Entry 7PYK (electron microscopy, 4.10 A resolution (low resolution: residue-level contacts below are approximate; hydrogen-bond / salt-bridge calls are withheld)); this record covers chains C and D of the 9 polymer chains in the assembly.

== Chain C ==
Name: DNA-directed RNA polymerase subunit beta
Source organism: Escherichia coli
Notes: EC 2.7.7.6
UniProtKB: P0A8V4 (RPOB_ECO57); residue numbers follow UniProt; this construct covers 1-1342
Chain sequence (1342 residues; each row starts with the number of its first residue):
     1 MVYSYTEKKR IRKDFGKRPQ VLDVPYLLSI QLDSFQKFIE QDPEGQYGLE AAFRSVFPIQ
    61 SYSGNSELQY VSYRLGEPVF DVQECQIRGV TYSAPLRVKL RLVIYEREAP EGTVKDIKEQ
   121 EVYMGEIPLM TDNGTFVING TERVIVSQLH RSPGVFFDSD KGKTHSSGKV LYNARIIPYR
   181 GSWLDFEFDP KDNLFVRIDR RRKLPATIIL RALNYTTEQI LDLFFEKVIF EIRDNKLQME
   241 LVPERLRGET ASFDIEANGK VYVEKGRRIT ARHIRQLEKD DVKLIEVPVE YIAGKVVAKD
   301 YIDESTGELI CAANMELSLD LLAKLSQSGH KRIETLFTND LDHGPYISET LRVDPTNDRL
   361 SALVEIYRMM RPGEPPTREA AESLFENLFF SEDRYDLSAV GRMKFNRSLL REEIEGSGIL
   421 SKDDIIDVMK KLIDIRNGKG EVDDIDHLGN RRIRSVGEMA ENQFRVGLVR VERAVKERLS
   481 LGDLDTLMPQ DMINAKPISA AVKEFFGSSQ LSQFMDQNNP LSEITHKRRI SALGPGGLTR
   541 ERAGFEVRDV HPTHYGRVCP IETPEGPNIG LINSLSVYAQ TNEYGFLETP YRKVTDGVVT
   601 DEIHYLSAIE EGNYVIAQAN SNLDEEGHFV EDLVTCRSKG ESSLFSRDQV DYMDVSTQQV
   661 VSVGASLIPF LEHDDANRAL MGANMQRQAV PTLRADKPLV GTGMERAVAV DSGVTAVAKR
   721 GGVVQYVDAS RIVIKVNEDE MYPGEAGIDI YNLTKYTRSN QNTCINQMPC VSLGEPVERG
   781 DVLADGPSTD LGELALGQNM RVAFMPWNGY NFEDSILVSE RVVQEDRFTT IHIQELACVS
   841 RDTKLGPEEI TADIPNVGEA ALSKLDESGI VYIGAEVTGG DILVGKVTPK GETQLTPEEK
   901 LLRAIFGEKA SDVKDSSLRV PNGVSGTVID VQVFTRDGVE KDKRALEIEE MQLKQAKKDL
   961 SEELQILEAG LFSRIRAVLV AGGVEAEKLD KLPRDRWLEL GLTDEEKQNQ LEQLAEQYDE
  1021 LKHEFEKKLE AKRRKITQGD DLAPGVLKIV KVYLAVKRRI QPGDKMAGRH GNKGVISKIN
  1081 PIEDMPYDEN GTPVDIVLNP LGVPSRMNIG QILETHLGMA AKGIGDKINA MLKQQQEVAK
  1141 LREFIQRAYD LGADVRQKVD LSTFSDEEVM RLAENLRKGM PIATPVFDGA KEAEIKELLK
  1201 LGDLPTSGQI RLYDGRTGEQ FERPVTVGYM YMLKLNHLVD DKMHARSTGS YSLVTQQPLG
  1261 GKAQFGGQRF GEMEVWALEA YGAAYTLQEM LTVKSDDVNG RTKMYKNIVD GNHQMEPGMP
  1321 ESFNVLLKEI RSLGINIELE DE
Not modelled in the structure: 1
UniProt features mapped onto this chain:
  - modified residue (N6-acetyllysine): Lys1022, Lys1200

== Chain D ==
Name: DNA-directed RNA polymerase subunit beta'
Source organism: Escherichia coli
Notes: EC 2.7.7.6
UniProtKB: P0A8T8 (RPOC_ECO57); numbering as in UniProt (aligned over 1-1407)
Chain sequence (1407 residues; row label = number of the first residue in the row):
     1 MKDLLKFLKA QTKTEEFDAI KIALASPDMI RSWSFGEVKK PETINYRTFK PERDGLFCAR
    61 IFGPVKDYEC LCGKYKRLKH RGVICEKCGV EVTQTKVRRE RMGHIELASP TAHIWFLKSL
   121 PSRIGLLLDM PLRDIERVLY FESYVVIEGG MTNLERQQIL TEEQYLDALE EFGDEFDAKM
   181 GAEAIQALLK SMDLEQECEQ LREELNETNS ETKRKKLTKR IKLLEAFVQS GNKPEWMILT
   241 VLPVLPPDLR PLVPLDGGRF ATSDLNDLYR RVINRNNRLK RLLDLAAPDI IVRNEKRMLQ
   301 EAVDALLDNG RRGRAITGSN KRPLKSLADM IKGKQGRFRQ NLLGKRVDYS GRSVITVGPY
   361 LRLHQCGLPK KMALELFKPF IYGKLELRGL ATTIKAAKKM VEREEAVVWD ILDEVIREHP
   421 VLLNRAPTLH RLGIQAFEPV LIEGKAIQLH PLVCAAYNAD FDGDQMAVHV PLTLEAQLEA
   481 RALMMSTNNI LSPANGEPII VPSQDVVLGL YYMTRDCVNA KGEGMVLTGP KEAERLYRSG
   541 LASLHARVKV RITEYEKDAN GELVAKTSLK DTTVGRAILW MIVPKGLPYS IVNQALGKKA
   601 ISKMLNTCYR ILGLKPTVIF ADQIMYTGFA YAARSGASVG IDDMVIPEKK HEIISEAEAE
   661 VAEIQEQFQS GLVTAGERYN KVIDIWAAAN DRVSKAMMDN LQTETVINRD GQEEKQVSFN
   721 SIYMMADSGA RGSAAQIRQL AGMRGLMAKP DGSIIETPIT ANFREGLNVL QYFISTHGAR
   781 KGLADTALKT ANSGYLTRRL VDVAQDLVVT EDDCGTHEGI MMTPVIEGGD VKEPLRDRVL
   841 GRVTAEDVLK PGTADILVPR NTLLHEQWCD LLEENSVDAV KVRSVVSCDT DFGVCAHCYG
   901 RDLARGHIIN KGEAIGVIAA QSIGEPGTQL TMRTFHIGGA ASRAAAESSI QVKNKGSIKL
   961 SNVKSVVNSS GKLVITSRNT ELKLIDEFGR TKESYKVPYG AVLAKGDGEQ VAGGETVANW
  1021 DPHTMPVITE VSGFVRFTDM IDGQTITRQT DELTGLSSLV VLDSAERTAG GKDLRPALKI
  1081 VDAQGNDVLI PGTDMPAQYF LPGKAIVQLE DGVQISSGDT LARIPQESGG TKDITGGLPR
  1141 VADLFEARRP KEPAILAEIS GIVSFGKETK GKRRLVITPV DGSDPYEEMI PKWRQLNVFE
  1201 GERVERGDVI SDGPEAPHDI LRLRGVHAVT RYIVNEVQDV YRLQGVKIND KHIEVIVRQM
  1261 LRKATIVNAG SSDFLEGEQV EYSRVKIANR ELEANGKVGA TYSRDLLGIT KASLATESFI
  1321 SAASFQETTR VLTEAAVAGK RDELRGLKEN VIVGRLIPAG TGYAYHQDRM RRRAAGEAPA
  1381 APQVTAEDAS ASLAELLNAG LGGSDNE
Not modelled in the structure: 1-15, 932-947, 1127-1136, 1376-1407
Bound ions: Zn2+ site 1: Cys70, Leu71, Cys72, Gly73; Mg2+: Asp462, Asp464 (shared with 1 residue of chain R); Zn2+ site 2: Cys814, Arg883, Cys895
UniProt features mapped onto this chain:
  - binding site (Zn(2+)): Cys70, Cys72, Cys85, Cys88, Cys814, Cys888, Cys895, Cys898
  - binding site (Mg(2+)): Asp460, Asp462, Asp464
  - modified residue: Lys972 (N6-acetyllysine)
From the paper describing this entry:
  - conformationally variable residues (domain motion): Leu78

== Interface between chain C and chain D ==
Residue-residue contacts (269; chain C residue first):
  His165(C) - Trp1193(D)
  Ser166(C) - Lys1151(D)
  Ser167(C) - Trp1193(D)
  Gly544(C) - Leu788(D)
  Phe545(C) - Leu788(D)
  Arg548(C) - Arg780(D)
  Arg548(C) - Leu788(D)
  Asp549(C) - Pro750(D)
  Asp549(C) - Arg780(D)
  Val550(C) - His777(D)
  Val550(C) - Arg780(D)
  Tyr555(C) - Val769(D)
  Tyr555(C) - Phe773(D)
  Pro560(C) - Phe773(D)
  Pro560(C) - Thr776(D)
  Pro560(C) - Arg780(D)
  Gly566(C) - Ala787(D)
  Ile569(C) - Arg780(D)
  Ile569(C) - Ala787(D)
  Gly570(C) - Arg780(D)
  Asn573(C) - Arg780(D)
  Gln618(C) - Val769(D)
  Gln618(C) - Leu770(D)
  Asn620(C) - Asn768(D)
  Asn620(C) - Val769(D)
  Ser642(C) - Thr757(D)
  Val660(C) - Val769(D)
  Leu671(C) - Tyr772(D)
  Glu672(C) - Leu767(D)
  His673(C) - Phe763(D)
  His673(C) - Arg764(D)
  His673(C) - Glu765(D)
  His673(C) - Gly766(D)
  Asp674(C) - Tyr772(D)
  Asp675(C) - Tyr772(D)
  Ala676(C) - Tyr772(D)
  Asn677(C) - Leu783(D)
  Ala679(C) - Tyr772(D)
  Phe804(C) - Ala637(D)
  Phe804(C) - Ser638(D)
  Met805(C) - Ala633(D)
  Met805(C) - Ala637(D)
  Pro806(C) - Ala632(D)
  Pro806(C) - Ala633(D)
  Pro806(C) - Ala637(D)
  Asn808(C) - Pro359(D)
  Asn808(C) - Phe629(D)
  Asn808(C) - Ala633(D)
  Gly809(C) - Val357(D)
  Gly809(C) - Phe629(D)
  Tyr810(C) - Pro359(D)
  Tyr810(C) - Tyr360(D)
  Phe812(C) - Val357(D)
  Phe812(C) - Pro451(D)
  Phe812(C) - Ser503(D)
  Phe812(C) - Gln504(D)
  Phe812(C) - Asp505(D)
  Phe812(C) - Phe629(D)
  Glu813(C) - Gln504(D)
  Glu813(C) - Arg731(D)
  Asp814(C) - Phe461(D)
  Asp814(C) - Asp462(D)
  Arg841(C) - Asp256(D)
  Arg841(C) - Gly257(D)
  Thr843(C) - Gly257(D)
  Leu845(C) - Arg47(D)
  Glu848(C) - Gly257(D)
  Gln1061(C) - Gly444(D)
  Gln1061(C) - Lys445(D)
  Pro1062(C) - Ala446(D)
  Gly1063(C) - Ala446(D)
  Lys1065(C) - Asp462(D)
  Lys1073(C) - Asp462(D)
  Val1075(C) - Phe461(D)
  Val1075(C) - Gly463(D)
  Ser1077(C) - Thr356(D)
  Asn1099(C) - Gln504(D)
  Leu1101(C) - Gln504(D)
  Leu1101(C) - Asp505(D)
  Leu1101(C) - Leu508(D)
  Leu1101(C) - Met725(D)
  Leu1101(C) - Arg731(D)
  Pro1104(C) - Met725(D)
  Pro1104(C) - Gln736(D)
  Ser1105(C) - Arg731(D)
  Arg1106(C) - Arg731(D)
  Met1107(C) - Gln736(D)
  Met1107(C) - Leu740(D)
  Ile1109(C) - Leu740(D)
  Ile1112(C) - Val639(D)
  Ile1112(C) - Ile641(D)
  Leu1113(C) - Ile641(D)
  His1116(C) - Ile641(D)
  Phe1187(C) - Asn768(D)
  Phe1187(C) - Val769(D)
  Glu1192(C) - Arg764(D)
  Glu1192(C) - Glu765(D)
  Ser1207(C) - Asp642(D)
  Thr1217(C) - Arg634(D)
  Phe1221(C) - Ala633(D)
  Phe1221(C) - Arg634(D)
  Phe1221(C) - Gly636(D)
  Glu1222(C) - Tyr512(D)
  Glu1222(C) - Tyr537(D)
  Glu1222(C) - Leu544(D)
  Glu1222(C) - Arg634(D)
  Glu1222(C) - Ser635(D)
  Arg1223(C) - Gly636(D)
  Arg1223(C) - Phe719(D)
  Arg1223(C) - Asn720(D)
  Arg1223(C) - Ser721(D)
  Arg1223(C) - Met724(D)
  Pro1224(C) - Ser638(D)
  Val1225(C) - Ser638(D)
  Thr1226(C) - Ser638(D)
  Thr1226(C) - Val639(D)
  Thr1226(C) - Gly640(D)
  Asp1240(C) - Lys445(D)
  Lys1242(C) - Arg352(D)
  Lys1242(C) - Gln465(D)
  Met1243(C) - Arg352(D)
  Met1243(C) - Ser353(D)
  Met1243(C) - Met372(D)
  His1244(C) - Gly351(D)
  His1244(C) - Arg352(D)
  Ala1245(C) - Ser350(D)
  Ala1245(C) - Glu375(D)
  Arg1246(C) - Asp348(D)
  Arg1246(C) - Tyr349(D)
  Arg1246(C) - Ser350(D)
  Arg1246(C) - Glu375(D)
  Ser1247(C) - Asp348(D)
  Ser1247(C) - Tyr349(D)
  Ser1247(C) - Glu375(D)
  Ser1247(C) - Leu376(D)
  Ser1247(C) - Lys378(D)
  Thr1248(C) - Asp348(D)
  Thr1248(C) - Tyr349(D)
  Tyr1251(C) - Asp348(D)
  Leu1253(C) - Arg99(D)
  Leu1253(C) - Pro251(D)
  Val1254(C) - Arg99(D)
  Val1254(C) - Leu249(D)
  Thr1255(C) - Arg99(D)
  Thr1255(C) - Arg337(D)
  Thr1255(C) - Asn341(D)
  Gln1256(C) - Arg99(D)
  Gln1257(C) - Asn341(D)
  Pro1258(C) - Arg346(D)
  Leu1259(C) - Arg346(D)
  Gly1260(C) - Arg346(D)
  Gly1267(C) - Arg346(D)
  Gly1267(C) - Val347(D)
  Gln1268(C) - Arg346(D)
  Gln1268(C) - Val347(D)
  Gln1268(C) - Ser350(D)
  Gln1268(C) - Gly351(D)
  Gln1268(C) - Arg352(D)
  Arg1269(C) - Arg339(D)
  Arg1269(C) - Gln340(D)
  Arg1269(C) - Gly344(D)
  Arg1269(C) - Lys345(D)
  Arg1269(C) - Arg346(D)
  Phe1270(C) - Gly344(D)
  Phe1270(C) - Lys345(D)
  Phe1270(C) - His469(D)
  Glu1272(C) - Arg339(D)
  Glu1272(C) - Leu343(D)
  Glu1272(C) - Gly344(D)
  Met1273(C) - Thr428(D)
  Glu1274(C) - Asn424(D)
  Glu1274(C) - Thr428(D)
  Glu1274(C) - Ile434(D)
  Val1275(C) - Leu343(D)
  Trp1276(C) - Val801(D)
  Trp1276(C) - Val917(D)
  Trp1276(C) - Lys1348(D)
  Leu1278(C) - Ile434(D)
  Glu1279(C) - Ala914(D)
  Glu1279(C) - Val917(D)
  Glu1279(C) - Leu1347(D)
  Glu1279(C) - Ile1357(D)
  Ala1280(C) - Arg431(D)
  Ala1280(C) - Val917(D)
  Ala1280(C) - Ile918(D)
  Tyr1281(C) - Arg431(D)
  Tyr1281(C) - Ile434(D)
  Tyr1281(C) - Met484(D)
  Tyr1281(C) - Asn489(D)
  Gly1282(C) - Gly1360(D)
  Gly1282(C) - Thr1361(D)
  Ala1283(C) - Glu479(D)
  Ala1284(C) - Glu479(D)
  Ala1284(C) - Ile1357(D)
  Ala1284(C) - Thr1361(D)
  Ala1284(C) - Gly1362(D)
  Tyr1285(C) - Glu475(D)
  Tyr1285(C) - Glu479(D)
  Tyr1285(C) - Leu1356(D)
  Tyr1285(C) - Thr1361(D)
  Thr1286(C) - Glu479(D)
  Leu1287(C) - Val1351(D)
  Gln1288(C) - Gly1354(D)
  Gln1288(C) - Arg1355(D)
  Gln1288(C) - Leu1356(D)
  Glu1289(C) - Leu472(D)
  Glu1289(C) - Thr473(D)
  Glu1289(C) - Ala476(D)
  Met1290(C) - Val347(D)
  Met1290(C) - His469(D)
  Leu1291(C) - Lys345(D)
  Thr1292(C) - Gly1354(D)
  Lys1294(C) - Val347(D)
  Lys1294(C) - Asp348(D)
  Lys1294(C) - Leu472(D)
  Ser1295(C) - Arg346(D)
  Met1304(C) - Leu472(D)
  Tyr1305(C) - Tyr382(D)
  Ile1308(C) - Pro379(D)
  Val1309(C) - Pro379(D)
  Val1309(C) - Gly383(D)
  His1313(C) - Phe380(D)
  His1313(C) - Leu472(D)
  His1313(C) - Thr473(D)
  His1313(C) - Leu474(D)
  Met1315(C) - Thr473(D)
  Met1319(C) - Glu16(D)
  Met1319(C) - Phe17(D)
  Pro1320(C) - Ile1352(D)
  Pro1320(C) - Val1353(D)
  Ser1322(C) - Leu342(D)
  Ser1322(C) - Lys345(D)
  Phe1323(C) - Ile20(D)
  Phe1323(C) - Ile1352(D)
  Val1325(C) - Leu249(D)
  Leu1326(C) - Arg337(D)
  Leu1326(C) - Phe338(D)
  Leu1326(C) - Leu342(D)
  Lys1328(C) - Met102(D)
  Glu1329(C) - Met330(D)
  Glu1329(C) - Ile331(D)
  Glu1329(C) - Arg337(D)
  Arg1331(C) - Trp33(D)
  Arg1331(C) - Pro243(D)
  Ser1332(C) - Pro243(D)
  Ser1332(C) - Leu327(D)
  Leu1333(C) - His113(D)
  Leu1333(C) - Trp115(D)
  Gly1334(C) - Ala25(D)
  Ile1335(C) - Ala23(D)
  Asn1336(C) - Lys21(D)
  Asn1336(C) - Ile22(D)
  Asn1336(C) - Ala23(D)
  Asn1336(C) - Trp33(D)
  Ile1337(C) - Lys21(D)
  Ile1337(C) - Ile22(D)
  Glu1338(C) - Ile20(D)
  Glu1338(C) - Lys21(D)
  Leu1339(C) - Phe17(D)
  Leu1339(C) - Ala19(D)
  Leu1339(C) - Ile20(D)
  Glu1340(C) - Ala19(D)
  Asp1341(C) - Glu16(D)
  Asp1341(C) - Phe17(D)
  Asp1341(C) - Asp18(D)
  Asp1341(C) - Ala19(D)
  Glu1342(C) - Glu16(D)
  Glu1342(C) - Phe17(D)
  Glu1342(C) - Asp18(D)
Interface residues without a listed pair, chain C (152 interface residues in all): His551, Pro552, Cys559, Ile561, Thr563, Thr657, Trp807, Ser815, Lys844, Gly1074, Ile1076, Pro1100, Val1103, Val1239, Ala1277, Gln1314, Ile1330
Interface residues without a listed pair, chain D (162 interface residues in all): Leu24, Met29, Tyr46, Glu100, Leu245, Gly258, Leu307, Val354, Ile355, Ile394, His430, Leu432, Gln435, Asp460, Ala467, Val470, Leu483, Met644, Ile722, Ala730, Gln739, Ala779, Arg798, Arg1341, Ala1359, Tyr1365

== Summary ==
The interface between chain C and chain D involves 152 residues on one side and 162 on the other. Cys70(D),
Leu71(D), Cys72(D) and Gly73(D) form the Zn2+ site 1. The Mg2+ site is built by Asp462(D) and Asp464(D).
UniProt lists 8 Zn2+-binding residues and 3 Mg2+-binding residues on chain D. From the paper: conformational
variability at Leu78(D).
Chain C is DNA-directed RNA polymerase subunit beta and chain D is DNA-directed RNA polymerase subunit beta',
both from Escherichia coli; the structure, CryoEM structure of E.coli RNA polymerase elongation complex bound
to NusA (NusA elongation complex in more-swiveled ..., was determined by electron microscopy, deposited
together with 7PY0, 7PY1, 7PY3, 7PY5, 7PY6, 7PY7 and 4 further entries.
